Entry 7E8T (electron microscopy, 3.80 A resolution); this record covers chains E and F of the 12 polymer chains in the assembly.

[Chain E]
Protein: Trafficking protein particle complex subunit 23
Organism: Saccharomyces cerevisiae (strain ATCC 204508 / S288c)
UniProt: Q03784 (TRS23_YEAST); residues 1-219 here = UniProt positions 1-219
Amino-acid sequence (219 residues; row label = number of the first residue in the row):
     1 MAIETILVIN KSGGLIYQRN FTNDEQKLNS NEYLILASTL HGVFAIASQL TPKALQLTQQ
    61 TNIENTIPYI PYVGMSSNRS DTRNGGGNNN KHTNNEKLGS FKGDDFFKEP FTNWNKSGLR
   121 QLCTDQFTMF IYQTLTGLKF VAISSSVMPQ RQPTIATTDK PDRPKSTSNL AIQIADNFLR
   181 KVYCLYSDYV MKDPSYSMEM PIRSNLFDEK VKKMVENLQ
Disordered / not traced: 57-64, 76-103, 149-168

[Chain F]
Protein: Trafficking protein particle complex subunit BET3
Organism: Saccharomyces cerevisiae (strain ATCC 204508 / S288c)
UniProt: P36149 (BET3_YEAST); residue numbers follow UniProt; this construct covers 1-193
Amino-acid sequence (193 residues; row label = number of the first residue in the row):
     1 MVSTTQSRSL KAMGEEIWKN KTEKINTELF TLTYGSIVAQ LCQDYERDFN KVNDHLYSMG
    61 YNIGCRLIED FLARTALPRC ENLVKTSEVL SKCAFKIFLN ITPNITNWSH NKDTFSLILD
   121 ENPLADFVEL PMDAMKSLWY SNILCGVLKG SLEMVQLDCD VWFVSDILRG DSQTEIKVKL
   181 NRILKDEIPI GED
Disordered / not traced: 1-7, 191-193
Curated features (UniProtKB/Swiss-Prot):
  - lipidation: Cys-80 (S-palmitoyl cysteine)

[Chain E / chain F interface]
Residue-residue contacts (35; chain E residue first):
  Lys-11(E) / Glu-69(F)  salt bridge
  Phe-44(E) / Pro-189(F)  hydrophobic
  Ala-45(E) / Ile-188(F)  hydrophobic
  Ser-48(E) / Ile-188(F)
  Phe-111(E) / Ala-76(F)  hydrophobic
  Trp-114(E) / Ala-76(F)  hydrophobic
  Trp-114(E) / Leu-77(F)  hydrogen bond (side chain-backbone)
  Trp-114(E) / Pro-78(F)
  Trp-114(E) / Ile-190(F)
  Asn-115(E) / Pro-189(F)
  Asn-115(E) / Ile-190(F)
  Lys-116(E) / Ile-190(F)  hydrogen bond (backbone-backbone)
  Ser-117(E) / Pro-189(F)
  Gln-133(E) / Glu-187(F)
  Gln-133(E) / Pro-189(F)
  Leu-135(E) / Leu-72(F)  hydrophobic
  Leu-135(E) / Arg-79(F)
  Leu-135(E) / Glu-187(F)
  Thr-136(E) / Glu-69(F)  hydrogen bond
  Thr-136(E) / Leu-72(F)
  Thr-136(E) / Glu-187(F)
  Arg-180(E) / Ala-73(F)  hydrogen bond (side chain-backbone)
  Arg-180(E) / Arg-74(F)  hydrogen bond (side chain-backbone)
  Tyr-183(E) / Glu-69(F)  hydrogen bond
  Tyr-183(E) / Ala-73(F)  hydrophobic
  Ser-187(E) / Glu-69(F)
  Ser-187(E) / Asp-70(F)
  Ser-187(E) / Ala-73(F)
  Asp-188(E) / Glu-23(F)
  Met-191(E) / Arg-66(F)  hydrogen bond (backbone-side chain)
  Met-191(E) / Glu-69(F)
  Lys-192(E) / Asp-70(F)  salt bridge
  Asp-193(E) / Arg-66(F)  hydrogen bond (backbone-side chain)
  Tyr-196(E) / Arg-66(F)  hydrogen bond (backbone-side chain)
  Met-198(E) / Arg-66(F)
Interface residues without a listed pair, chain E (28 interface residues in all): Asp-104, Asp-105, Thr-112, Gly-137, Leu-138, Cys-184, Val-190
Interface residues without a listed pair, chain F (19 interface residues in all): Lys-21, Cys-65, Ile-68, Thr-75

[Overview]
Chain E and chain F form an interface of 28 and 19 residues respectively; the contacts include 9 hydrogen
bonds and 2 salt bridges. Among the polar pairs are Lys-11(E)/Glu-69(F), Lys-192(E)/Asp-70(F) and
Trp-114(E)/Leu-77(F).
Chain E is Trafficking protein particle complex subunit 23 and chain F is Trafficking protein particle complex
subunit BET3, both from Saccharomyces cerevisiae (strain ATCC 204508 / S288c); the structure, Monomer of
Ypt32-TRAPPII, was determined by electron microscopy together with 7E2C, 7E2D, 7E8S, 7E93, 7E94 and 7EA3 from
the same study.
